3E7X - chain A; structure by X-ray diffraction, 2.60 A resolution.

[Chain A]
Molecule: D-alanine--poly(phosphoribitol) ligase subunit 1
From: Bacillus subtilis
Notes: EC 6.1.1.13
Reference sequence: P39581 (DLTA_BACSU); numbering as in UniProt (aligned over 1-503)
Sequence (511 residues; row label = number of the first residue in the row):
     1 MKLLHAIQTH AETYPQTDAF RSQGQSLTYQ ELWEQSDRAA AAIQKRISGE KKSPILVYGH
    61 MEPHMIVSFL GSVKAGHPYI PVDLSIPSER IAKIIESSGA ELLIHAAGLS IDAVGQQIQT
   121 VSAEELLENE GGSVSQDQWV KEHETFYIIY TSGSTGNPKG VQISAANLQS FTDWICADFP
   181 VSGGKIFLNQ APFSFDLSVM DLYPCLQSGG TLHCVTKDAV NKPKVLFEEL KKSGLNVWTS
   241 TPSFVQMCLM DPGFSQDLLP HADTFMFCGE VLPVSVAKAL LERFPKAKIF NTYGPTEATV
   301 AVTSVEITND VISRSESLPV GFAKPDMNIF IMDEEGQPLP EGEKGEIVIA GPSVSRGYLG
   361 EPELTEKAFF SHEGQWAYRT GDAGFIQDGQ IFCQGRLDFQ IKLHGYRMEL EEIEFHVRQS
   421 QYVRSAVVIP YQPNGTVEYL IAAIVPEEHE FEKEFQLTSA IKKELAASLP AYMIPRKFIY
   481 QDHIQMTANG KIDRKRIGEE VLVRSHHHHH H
Not modelled in the structure: 509-511
Sequence notes: expression tag (504-511)
Residues lining bound ligands: adenosine monophosphate (AMP): Asp196, Cys268, Gly269, Glu270, Val271, Leu272, Asn291, Thr292, Tyr293, Gly294, Pro295, Thr296, Glu297, Val320, Asp382, Cys393, Arg396, Lys402, Arg407

[In short]
Chain A binds adenosine monophosphate.
Chain A is D-alanine--poly(phosphoribitol) ligase subunit 1 (Bacillus subtilis); the structure, Crystal
structure of DLTA: implications for the reaction mechanism of non-ribosomal peptide synthetase (NRPS)
adenylation domains, was determined by X-ray diffraction, deposited together with 3E7W.
